Entry 6KJA (X-ray diffraction, 3.06 A resolution); this record covers chains C and D of the 6 polymer chains in the assembly.

== Chain C ==
Protein: Aspartate carbamoyltransferase catalytic subunit
Source organism: Escherichia coli K-12
Notes: EC 2.1.3.2
Reference sequence: P0A786 (PYRB_ECOLI); residues 1-310 here correspond to UniProt positions 2-311 (UniProt number = residue number + 1)
Amino-acid sequence (310 residues; numbered 1 to 310; the number before each row is that of its first residue):
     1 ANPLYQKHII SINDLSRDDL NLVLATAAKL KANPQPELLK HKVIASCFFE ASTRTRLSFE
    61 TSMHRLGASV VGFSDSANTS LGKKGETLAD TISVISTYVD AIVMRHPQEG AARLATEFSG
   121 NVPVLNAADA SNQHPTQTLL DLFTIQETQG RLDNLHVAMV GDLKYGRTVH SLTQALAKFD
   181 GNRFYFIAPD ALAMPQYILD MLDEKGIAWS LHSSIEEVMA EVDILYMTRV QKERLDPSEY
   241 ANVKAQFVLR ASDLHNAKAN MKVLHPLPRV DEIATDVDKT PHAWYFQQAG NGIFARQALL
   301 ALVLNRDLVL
Not modelled in the structure: 79-85
Sequence notes: engineered mutation Ala128 (Gly129 in P0A786), Ala130 (Gly131 in P0A786)
UniProt features mapped onto this chain:
  - binding site (carbamoyl phosphate): Arg54, Thr55, Arg105, His134, Gln137, Leu267, Pro268
  - binding site (L-aspartate): Lys84, Arg167, Arg229
From the paper describing this entry:
  - mutagenesis - C47A/G166P/A241C, C47A/G128A/G130A/A241C, G128A/G130A: abolished catalytic activity
  - mutagenesis - G128A/G130A, R167A: unchanged binding to CP

== Chain D ==
Protein: Aspartate carbamoyltransferase regulatory chain
Source organism: Escherichia coli K-12
Reference sequence: P0A7F3 (PYRI_ECOLI); residue numbers follow UniProt; this construct covers 1-153
Amino-acid sequence (153 residues; row label = number of the first residue in the row):
     1 MTHDNKLQVE AIKRGTVIDH IPAQIGFKLL SLFKLTETDQ RITIGLNLPS GEMGRKDLIK
    61 IENTFLSEDQ VDQLALYAPQ ATVNRIDNYE VVGKSRPSLP ERIDNVLVCP NSNCISHAEP
   121 VSSSFAVRKR ANDIALKCKY CEKEFSHNVV LAN
Not modelled in the structure: 1-15, 51-55
Bound ions: Zn2+: Cys109, Cys114, Cys138, Cys141
UniProt features mapped onto this chain:
  - binding site (Zn(2+)): Cys109, Cys114, Cys138, Cys141

== Chain C / chain D interface ==
Contacting residue pairs - 40 pairs, chain C then chain D:
  Ser11(C) with Glu142(D), hydrogen bond
  Asn13(C) with Lys137(D); Glu142(D), hydrogen bond
  Thr87(C) with Glu119(D), hydrogen bond; Pro120(D)
  Leu88(C) with Ile115(D), hydrophobic; Glu119(D), hydrogen bond (backbone-side chain)
  Ala89(C) with Glu119(D), hydrogen bond (backbone-side chain); Pro120(D)
  His106(C) with Ile115(D)
  Pro107(C) with Asn113(D), hydrogen bond (backbone-side chain)
  Gln108(C) with Asn113(D); Ile115(D)
  Glu109(C) with Asn111(D), hydrogen bond; Asn113(D), hydrogen bond; Cys114(D); Ile115(D), hydrogen bond (backbone-backbone); Cys141(D); Lys143(D)
  Gly110(C) with Ile115(D); Tyr140(D); Cys141(D)
  Ala111(C) with Ile115(D)
  Arg113(C) with Lys139(D), hydrogen bond (side chain-backbone); Tyr140(D); Glu142(D), salt bridge
  Leu114(C) with Ile115(D), hydrophobic; Glu119(D); Val121(D), hydrophobic
  Glu117(C) with Val121(D); Lys139(D), salt bridge; Tyr140(D), hydrogen bond
  Phe118(C) with Pro120(D); Val121(D), hydrophobic
  Ser131(C) with Lys143(D), hydrogen bond
  Asn132(C) with Tyr140(D); Cys141(D); Glu142(D), hydrogen bond; Lys143(D)
  Gln133(C) with Glu142(D)

== Overview ==
The interface between chain C and chain D involves 18 residues on one side and 13 on the other; the contacts
include 13 hydrogen bonds and 2 salt bridges. Polar contacts include Arg113(C)-Glu142(D), Glu117(C)-Lys139(D)
and Ser11(C)-Glu142(D). The paper reports that C47A/G166P/A241C, C47A/G128A/G130A/A241C and G128A/G130A of
chain C abolish catalytic activity; G128A/G130A and R167A of chain C leave binding to CP unchanged.
Chain C is Aspartate carbamoyltransferase catalytic subunit and chain D is Aspartate carbamoyltransferase
regulatory chain, both from Escherichia coli K-12; the structure, E. coli ATCase holoenzyme mutant - G128/130A
(catalytic chain), was determined by X-ray diffraction together with 6KJ7, 6KJ8 and 6KJ9 from the same study.
